Entry 8B6J (electron microscopy, 2.80 A resolution); this record covers chains A and B of the 24 polymer chains in the assembly.

Chain A:
Name: Peptidase M16 inactive domain protein
Organism: Tetrahymena thermophila SB210
UniProtKB: I7MGU2 (I7MGU2_TETTS); numbering as in UniProt (aligned over 1-513)
Chain sequence (513 residues; each row starts with the number of its first residue):
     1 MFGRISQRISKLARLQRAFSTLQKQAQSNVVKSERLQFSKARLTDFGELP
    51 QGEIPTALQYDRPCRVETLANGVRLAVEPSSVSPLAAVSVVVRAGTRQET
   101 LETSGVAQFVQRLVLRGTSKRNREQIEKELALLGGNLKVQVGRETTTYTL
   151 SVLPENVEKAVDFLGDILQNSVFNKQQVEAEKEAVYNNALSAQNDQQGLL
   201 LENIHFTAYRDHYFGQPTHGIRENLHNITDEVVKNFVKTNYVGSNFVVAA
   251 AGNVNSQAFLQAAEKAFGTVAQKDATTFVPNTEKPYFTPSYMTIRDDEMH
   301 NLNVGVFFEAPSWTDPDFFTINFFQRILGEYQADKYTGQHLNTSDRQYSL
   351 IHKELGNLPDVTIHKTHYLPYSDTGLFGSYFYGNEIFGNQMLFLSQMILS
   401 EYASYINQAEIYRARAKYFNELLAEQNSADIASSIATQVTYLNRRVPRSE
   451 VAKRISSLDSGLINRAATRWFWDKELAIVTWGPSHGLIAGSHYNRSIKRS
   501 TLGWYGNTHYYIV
Not modelled in the structure: 1-31
Ligand contacts:
  - 1,2-diacyl-sn-glycero-3-phosphocholine (PC1), molecule 1: Ala-403, Ser-404, Thr-468, Trp-472, Tyr-505
  - 1,2-diacyl-sn-glycero-3-phosphocholine (PC1), molecule 2: Asp-473, Arg-495, Arg-499, Leu-502
  - 1,2-diacyl-sn-glycero-3-phosphocholine (PC1), molecule 3: Trp-504, Tyr-505, Gly-506, Asn-507, Thr-508

Chain B:
Name: M16 family peptidase, putative
Organism: Tetrahymena thermophila SB210
UniProtKB: I7MJ25 (I7MJ25_TETTS); the construct lacks a stretch of the UniProt sequence, so the offset changes along the chain: 2-98 = UniProt 1-97; 99-482 = UniProt 99-482
Chain sequence (482 residues; numbered 2 to 482 plus 1 insertion-coded residue; the number before each row is that of its first residue):
     2 MLSKITQNTLKSLSGQCKQAFSVRKAFYDFIYKDDKSAETYKVTTADPRT
    52 PVQGFRGQTAEDVAAKYEVTKLANGVTIITESQTFPSQVDMGILLDV
   98A G
    99 TRDETNETSGSLLSIKNTYLKTVLNTNETINYGVVQQSGGSFEMEYDQET
   149 AYFKANCLAHDATDVFSMVADCALEPRSTVAASVGVEKNQNTHKLESYLK
   199 TGELFNESVFKTAYGLKGLGLPLKGLRGNVKNLSSYTLQKFQLENITPNR
   249 IFVCAAGVESHQEFVDLVQTKLAQIPSAEGQKTHQREKSEYLGGEVRNLT
   299 EESNVTLALLFQSVPWSSADIVAFNVAAALLNNLRLKKNLLQKYAYFDQA
   349 EALNFHFTDSGLFGLRTSGSADRAKDILNHSIAELKAIASGVNADELLTA
   399 KAALKNSVLSALERQTDRLEETVKNVRTFNKIQHTDYVKQIDSVTADQVA
   449 KAVAKVLTSNPTFVAQGSQVNALPTYDAIRNLLK
Not modelled in the structure: 2-22, 98A
Ligand contacts: 1,2-diacyl-sn-glycero-3-phosphocholine (PC1): Phe-31, Ile-32, Tyr-33

Interface between chain A and chain B:
Residue-residue contacts - 128 pairs, chain A then chain B:
  Lys-32(A) / Glu-257(B)  hydrogen bond (side chain-backbone)
  Ser-33(A) / Glu-257(B)  hydrogen bond
  Leu-36(A) / Glu-261(B)
  Gln-37(A) / Ala-157(B)
  Gln-37(A) / Gly-255(B)
  Gln-37(A) / Val-256(B)
  Gln-37(A) / Glu-257(B)  hydrogen bond (side chain-backbone)
  Gln-37(A) / Glu-261(B)  hydrogen bond (backbone-side chain)
  Phe-38(A) / Ala-157(B)
  Phe-38(A) / Ala-160(B)  hydrophobic
  Phe-38(A) / Thr-161(B)
  Phe-38(A) / Glu-261(B)  hydrogen bond (backbone-side chain)
  Phe-38(A) / Leu-265(B)  hydrophobic
  Ser-39(A) / His-158(B)
  Lys-40(A) / His-158(B)
  Lys-40(A) / Asp-162(B)  salt bridge
  Leu-43(A) / His-158(B)
  Gln-51(A) / Thr-41(B)
  Ile-54(A) / Phe-56(B)  hydrophobic
  Ala-57(A) / Pro-87(B)
  Gln-59(A) / Gly-58(B)
  Gln-59(A) / Gln-59(B)  hydrogen bond (backbone-backbone)
  Tyr-60(A) / Gln-59(B)
  Tyr-60(A) / Pro-87(B)  hydrophobic
  Asp-61(A) / Gln-59(B)  hydrogen bond (backbone-backbone)
  Asp-61(A) / Thr-60(B)
  Asp-61(A) / Ala-61(B)  hydrogen bond (backbone-backbone)
  Asp-61(A) / Phe-86(B)
  Arg-62(A) / Asp-63(B)  salt bridge
  Arg-62(A) / Phe-86(B)
  Pro-63(A) / Thr-60(B)
  Pro-63(A) / Ala-61(B)
  Ser-80(A) / Asp-63(B)  hydrogen bond
  Ser-81(A) / Asp-63(B)
  Val-82(A) / Asp-63(B)
  Val-82(A) / Thr-85(B)
  Ser-83(A) / Glu-411(B)  hydrogen bond
  Pro-84(A) / Leu-407(B)
  Pro-84(A) / Glu-411(B)
  Leu-85(A) / Leu-407(B)  hydrophobic
  Leu-85(A) / Ser-408(B)
  Leu-85(A) / Glu-411(B)
  Ala-131(A) / Thr-397(B)
  Ala-131(A) / Ala-400(B)
  Leu-132(A) / Ala-400(B)
  Asn-136(A) / Asn-404(B)
  Ser-151(A) / Asn-404(B)
  Leu-153(A) / Leu-407(B)  hydrophobic
  Trp-313(A) / Pro-49(B)
  Thr-314(A) / Asp-48(B)
  Thr-314(A) / Pro-49(B)
  Thr-314(A) / Arg-50(B)
  Asp-315(A) / Pro-49(B)
  Pro-316(A) / Thr-45(B)
  Pro-316(A) / Thr-46(B)
  Phe-318(A) / Pro-49(B)  hydrophobic
  Phe-319(A) / Pro-49(B)  hydrophobic
  Tyr-336(A) / Tyr-130(B)
  Thr-337(A) / Tyr-130(B)
  Gln-339(A) / Asn-115(B)
  Gln-339(A) / Lys-186(B)  hydrogen bond (backbone-side chain)
  His-340(A) / Asn-115(B)  hydrogen bond (side chain-backbone)
  His-340(A) / Tyr-117(B)
  His-340(A) / Glu-126(B)
  His-340(A) / Tyr-130(B)
  Leu-341(A) / Glu-126(B)
  Leu-341(A) / Thr-127(B)
  Leu-341(A) / Tyr-130(B)  hydrophobic
  Asn-342(A) / Lys-119(B)
  Arg-346(A) / Thr-127(B)
  Gln-347(A) / Tyr-130(B)
  Gln-347(A) / Gln-134(B)
  Tyr-348(A) / Gln-134(B)  hydrogen bond (backbone-side chain)
  Tyr-348(A) / Gln-135(B)
  Ser-349(A) / Gln-134(B)
  Ala-403(A) / Tyr-33(B)
  Ser-404(A) / Tyr-33(B)  hydrogen bond (backbone-side chain)
  Ala-409(A) / Gln-135(B)  hydrogen bond (backbone-side chain)
  Arg-413(A) / Gln-134(B)
  Arg-413(A) / Gln-135(B)
  Ala-416(A) / Gln-135(B)
  Ala-416(A) / Ser-136(B)
  Ala-416(A) / Gly-137(B)
  Lys-417(A) / Gly-137(B)
  Asn-420(A) / Gln-89(B)
  Asn-420(A) / Ser-136(B)  hydrogen bond (side chain-backbone)
  Asn-420(A) / Gly-137(B)  hydrogen bond (side chain-backbone)
  Asn-420(A) / Gly-138(B)
  Asn-420(A) / Cys-155(B)
  Asn-420(A) / Leu-156(B)
  Leu-423(A) / Gln-89(B)
  Leu-423(A) / Leu-156(B)  hydrophobic
  Ala-424(A) / Gln-89(B)
  Gln-426(A) / Glu-411(B)
  Gln-426(A) / Arg-412(B)
  Gln-426(A) / Gln-413(B)  hydrogen bond (side chain-backbone)
  Asn-427(A) / Glu-411(B)
  Ser-428(A) / Glu-411(B)  hydrogen bond
  Leu-442(A) / Pro-49(B)  hydrophobic
  Arg-444(A) / Pro-49(B)  hydrogen bond (side chain-backbone)
  Arg-444(A) / Arg-50(B)  hydrogen bond (side chain-backbone)
  Arg-444(A) / Thr-51(B)
  Arg-448(A) / Phe-86(B)
  Arg-448(A) / Pro-87(B)  hydrogen bond (side chain-backbone)
  Ser-449(A) / Phe-56(B)
  Ser-449(A) / Gly-58(B)
  Glu-450(A) / Thr-51(B)
  Glu-450(A) / Pro-52(B)
  Glu-450(A) / Phe-56(B)
  Lys-453(A) / Phe-56(B)
  Arg-454(A) / Val-44(B)
  Arg-454(A) / Thr-45(B)
  Arg-454(A) / Ala-47(B)
  Arg-454(A) / Asp-48(B)  hydrogen bond (side chain-backbone)
  Arg-454(A) / Thr-51(B)  hydrogen bond (side chain-backbone)
  Arg-454(A) / Val-53(B)
  Ser-457(A) / Thr-41(B)
  Ser-457(A) / Val-44(B)
  Leu-458(A) / Thr-45(B)
  Gly-461(A) / Asp-30(B)
  Leu-462(A) / Thr-41(B)
  Leu-462(A) / Thr-45(B)
  Asn-464(A) / Tyr-33(B)
  Arg-465(A) / Tyr-29(B)  hydrogen bond (side chain-backbone)
  Arg-465(A) / Asp-30(B)  salt bridge
  Arg-465(A) / Lys-34(B)  hydrogen bond (side chain-backbone)
  Arg-465(A) / Asp-35(B)
  Arg-469(A) / Asp-35(B)  salt bridge
Interface residues without a listed pair, chain A (80 interface residues in all): Leu-49, Pro-55, Pro-79, Leu-133, Gly-134, Asp-317, Thr-320, Tyr-412, Phe-419, Asp-459, Ser-460
Interface residues without a listed pair, chain B (72 interface residues in all): Lys-26, Tyr-42, Val-64, Ser-88, Val-90, Lys-114, Leu-118, Gly-131, Asn-154, Asp-159, Ser-258, Phe-262, Leu-396, Lys-403

In short:
80 residues of chain A face 72 of chain B across their interface, with 26 hydrogen bonds and 4 salt bridges.
Among the polar pairs are Lys-40(A)/Asp-162(B), Arg-62(A)/Asp-63(B) and Arg-465(A)/Asp-30(B). One
1,2-diacyl-sn-glycero-3-phosphocholine molecule is bound between chain A and chain B.
Here chain A is Peptidase M16 inactive domain protein and chain B is M16 family peptidase, putative, both from
Tetrahymena thermophila SB210. Entry 8B6J (Cryo-EM structure of cytochrome bc1 complex (complex-III) from
respiratory supercomplex of Tetrahymena thermophila) was determined by electron microscopy together with 8B6F
and 8B6H from the same study.
